8FWG - chains l7 and n7 of the 165 polymer chains in the assembly; structure by electron microscopy, 3.45 A resolution.

[Chain l7]
Name: Minor capsid protein, gp10
Source organism: Agrobacterium phage Milano
UniProt: A0A482MFS0 (A0A482MFS0_9CAUD); numbering as in UniProt (aligned over 1-137)
Chain sequence (137 residues; each row starts with the number of its first residue):
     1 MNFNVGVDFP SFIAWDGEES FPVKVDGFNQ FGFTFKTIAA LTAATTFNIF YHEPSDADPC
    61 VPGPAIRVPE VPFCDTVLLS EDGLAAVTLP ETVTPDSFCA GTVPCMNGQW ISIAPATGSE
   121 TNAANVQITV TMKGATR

[Chain n7]
Name: Major capsid protein, gp9
Source organism: Agrobacterium phage Milano
UniProt: A0A482MFS6 (A0A482MFS6_9CAUD); residue numbers follow UniProt; this construct covers 1-465
Chain sequence (465 residues; row label = number of the first residue in the row):
     1 MANKESELNG LDDIHSDIEK LSAHVEKFSD GMDEKYKELT ARFDGVKGDN DAIRKAVADA
    61 TKEYAELSAK HQFFTEELAA MKARLDTPIM RSQAELDDHD RKTAIQLQRN MHEFRGGDPK
   121 EFVADESNLV DLKAYRSAVR KMLKVGIESK ERVIASMTDV ERKAFEASTI GPAFFTPQVL
   181 ALEVDCNIEC ASLLDLYGQI EVSRSTFTYM KIADYGQLGE YTCDAKCDAE FGEPGNIRHL
   241 EGKTYDYRGV FCFNRKNLQE ANYDFLSFMI GAAQRSHRIN RNQALMIGKG VNEPKGWLTE
   301 NCFPVFQTLP VDVNGTSTPA FLAQDWRRFV TSFPAEYGEA RSVMHQNVFG YLAAMVDANG
   361 RFLFGDGDLT FTPDLVRERI RISNCLPDPT EGNTKGGTGQ DAFAAGSFVA AQAAWKTAFY
   421 AVEKRPMFFE QYEGGSSAWC VKYQFGAEDG GFVGCCEHGR ILQIG
Unresolved in the structure: 1-165, 465
Disulfide bonds: Cys190-Cys385, Cys302-Cys456

[Chain l7 / chain n7 interface]
Cross-chain cystine bridges: Cys74(l7)-Cys252(n7)
Contacting residue pairs (18; chain l7 residue first):
  Asn2(l7) - Ser168(n7)  hydrogen bond (backbone-side chain)
  Phe3(l7) - Ser168(n7)
  Phe3(l7) - Gly171(n7)
  Phe3(l7) - Pro172(n7)  hydrophobic
  Phe3(l7) - Phe175(n7)  hydrophobic
  Asn4(l7) - Ser168(n7)
  Asn4(l7) - Thr169(n7)  hydrogen bond (side chain-backbone)
  Asn4(l7) - Ile170(n7)
  Asn4(l7) - Gly171(n7)  hydrogen bond (backbone-backbone)
  Val5(l7) - Pro172(n7)  hydrophobic
  Val7(l7) - Gly171(n7)
  Val7(l7) - Pro172(n7)
  Asp8(l7) - Gly171(n7)
  Asp8(l7) - Pro172(n7)
  Phe73(l7) - Cys252(n7)
  Cys74(l7) - Cys252(n7)  disulfide
  Cys74(l7) - Phe253(n7)
  Cys74(l7) - Cys440(n7)  hydrophobic
Also at the interface, not in a pair above, chain l7 (10 interface residues in all): Met1, Phe9
Also at the interface, not in a pair above, chain n7 (10 interface residues in all): Ala173

[Summary]
Chain l7 and chain n7 each contribute 10 residues to their interface; the contacts include 1 disulfide bond
and 3 hydrogen bonds. Among the polar pairs are Asn2(l7)-Ser168(n7), Asn4(l7)-Thr169(n7) and
Asn4(l7)-Gly171(n7).
Chain l7 is Minor capsid protein, gp10 and chain n7 is Major capsid protein, gp9, both from Agrobacterium
phage Milano; the structure, Structure of neck and portal vertex of Agrobacterium phage Milano, C5 symmetry,
was determined by electron microscopy (same publication as 8FWE, 8FWM, 8FXP and 8FXR).
